Entry 7AO8 (electron microscopy, 4.50 A resolution (low resolution: residue-level contacts below are approximate; hydrogen-bond / salt-bridge calls are withheld)); this record covers chains C and B of the 5 polymer chains in the assembly.

[Chain C]
Name: Methyl-CpG-binding domain protein 2
Source organism: Homo sapiens
UniProt: Q9UBB5 (MBD2_HUMAN); residue numbers follow UniProt; this construct covers 1-411
Sequence (411 residues; each row starts with the number of its first residue):
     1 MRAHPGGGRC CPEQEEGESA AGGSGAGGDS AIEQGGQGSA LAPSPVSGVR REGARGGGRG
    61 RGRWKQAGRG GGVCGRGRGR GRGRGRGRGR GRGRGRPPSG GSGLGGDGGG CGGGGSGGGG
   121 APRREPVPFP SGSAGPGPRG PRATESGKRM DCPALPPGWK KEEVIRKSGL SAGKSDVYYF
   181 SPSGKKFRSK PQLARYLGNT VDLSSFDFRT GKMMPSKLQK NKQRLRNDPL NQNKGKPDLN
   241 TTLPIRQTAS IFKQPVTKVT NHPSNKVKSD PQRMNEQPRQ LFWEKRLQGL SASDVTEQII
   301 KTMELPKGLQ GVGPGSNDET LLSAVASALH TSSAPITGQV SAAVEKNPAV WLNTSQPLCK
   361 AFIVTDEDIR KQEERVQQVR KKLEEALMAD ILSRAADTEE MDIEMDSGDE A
Disordered / not traced: 1-148, 213-411
Curated features (UniProtKB/Swiss-Prot):
  - modified residue (Phosphoserine): Ser181, Ser407

[Chain B]
Name: Histone deacetylase 1
Source organism: Homo sapiens
Notes: EC 3.5.1.98
UniProt: Q13547 (HDAC1_HUMAN); numbering as in UniProt (aligned over 1-482)
Sequence (482 residues; each row starts with the number of its first residue):
     1 MAQTQGTRRK VCYYYDGDVG NYYYGQGHPM KPHRIRMTHN LLLNYGLYRK MEIYRPHKAN
    61 AEEMTKYHSD DYIKFLRSIR PDNMSEYSKQ MQRFNVGEDC PVFDGLFEFC QLSTGGSVAS
   121 AVKLNKQQTD IAVNWAGGLH HAKKSEASGF CYVNDIVLAI LELLKYHQRV LYIDIDIHHG
   181 DGVEEAFYTT DRVMTVSFHK YGEYFPGTGD LRDIGAGKGK YYAVNYPLRD GIDDESYEAI
   241 FKPVMSKVME MFQPSAVVLQ CGSDSLSGDR LGCFNLTIKG HAKCVEFVKS FNLPMLMLGG
   301 GGYTIRNVAR CWTYETAVAL DTEIPNELPY NDYFEYFGPD FKLHISPSNM TNQNTNEYLE
   361 KIKQRLFENL RMLPHAPGVQ MQAIPEDAIP EESGDEDEDD PDKRISICSS DKRIACEEEF
   421 SDSEEEGEGG RKNSSNFKKA KRVKTEDEKE KDPEEKKEVT EEEKTKEEKP EAKGVKEEVK
   481 LA
Disordered / not traced: 1-7, 377-482
Bound ions: K+ site 1: Asp174, Asp176, His178, Ser197, Phe198; Zn2+: Asp176, His178, Asp264; K+ site 2: Phe187, Thr190, Val193
Small-molecule neighbours: inositol hexakisphosphate (IHP): Tyr23, Gly27, His28, Lys31, Arg270, Ile305, Arg306
Curated features (UniProtKB/Swiss-Prot):
  - active site: His141
  - binding site (1D-myo-inositol 1,4,5,6-tetrakisphosphate): Gly27, Lys31, Arg270
  - binding site (Zn(2+)): Asp176, His178, Asp264
  - modified residue: Lys74 (N6-acetyllysine), Lys220 (N6-acetyllysine), Cys261 (S-nitrosocysteine), Cys273 (S-nitrosocysteine), Ser393 (Phosphoserine), Ser406 (Phosphoserine), Ser409 (Phosphoserine), Ser421 (Phosphoserine), Ser423 (Phosphoserine), Lys432 (N6-methylated lysine)
  - cross-link (Glycyl lysine isopeptide (Lys-Gly)): Lys74 (interchain with G-Cter in SUMO2), Lys438 (interchain with G-Cter in SUMO2), Lys444 (interchain with G-Cter in SUMO), Lys456 (interchain with G-Cter in SUMO2), Lys457 (interchain with G-Cter in SUMO2), Lys473 (interchain with G-Cter in SUMO2), Lys476 (interchain with G-Cter in SUMO), Lys480 (interchain with G-Cter in SUMO2)
  - mutagenesis: Ala136 to Gly138 (Impaired protein deacetylase activity without affecting the protein decrotonylase activity), His141 (H141A: Abolishes histone deacetylase and decrotonylase activities), Phe287 (F287Y: Abolishes interaction with CHFR; when associated with I-297), Met297 (M297I: Abolishes interaction with CHFR; when associated with Y-287), Glu391 to Ala482 (Strongly decreases deacetylase activity, and disrupts interaction with NuRD and SIN3 complexes), Ser421 (S421A: Strongly decreases deacetylase activity, and disrupts interaction with NuRD and SIN3 complexes; S421D/E: Slightly decreases deacetylase activity), Ser423 (S423A: Strongly decreases deacetylase activity, and disrupts interaction with NuRD and SIN3 complexes; S423D/E: Decreases deacetylase activity), Glu424 to Glu426 (Abolished histone deacetylase and decrotonylase activities), Glu424 (E424A: Slightly decreases deacetylase activity, no effect on interaction with NuRD and SIN3 complexes), Glu425 (E425A: No effect on deacetylase activity, no effect on interaction with NuRD and SIN3 complexes), Glu426 (E426A: Decreases deacetylase activity, and disrupts interaction with NuRD and SIN3 complexes)

[Chain C / chain B interface]
Contacting residue pairs (16; chain C residue first):
  Pro153(C) - Met84(B)
  Pro153(C) - Met91(B)
  Ala154(C) - Met84(B)
  Pro157(C) - Ser85(B)
  Lys161(C) - Gln26(B)
  Glu163(C) - Gln26(B)
  Asp202(C) - Glu98(B)
  Ser205(C) - Glu98(B)
  Ser205(C) - Asp99(B)
  Phe206(C) - Glu98(B)
  Arg209(C) - Gln26(B)
  Thr210(C) - Gln26(B)
  Thr210(C) - Gly27(B)
  Lys212(C) - Gln26(B)
  Lys212(C) - Glu98(B)
  Lys212(C) - Pro101(B)
Also at the interface, not in a pair above, chain C (15 interface residues in all): Cys152, Pro156, Gly158, Asp207
Also at the interface, not in a pair above, chain B (12 interface residues in all): Gly25, His28, Pro81, Ser88

[In short]
15 residues of chain C face 12 of chain B across their interface. Ligands of chain B: inositol
hexakisphosphate. From UniProt: active-site residue His141(B), 3 residues binding 1D-myo-inositol
1,4,5,6-tetrakisphosphate, 3 Zn2+-binding residues and 13 mutagenesis sites on chain B.
Here chain C is Methyl-CpG-binding domain protein 2 and chain B is Histone deacetylase 1, both from Homo
sapiens. Entry 7AO8 (Structure of the MTA1/HDAC1/MBD2 NURD deacetylase complex) was determined by electron
microscopy together with 7AO9 and 7AOA from the same study.
